PDB entry 9G0F | electron microscopy, 3.70 A resolution | chains C and 2 of the 9 polymer chains in the assembly

== Chain C ==
Protein: AAA+ ATPase domain-containing protein
Source organism: Peltigera membranacea
UniProt: A0A235IFM2 (A0A235IFM2_9NOSO); residues 1-383 here = UniProt positions 1-383
Chain sequence (386 residues; each row starts with the number of its first residue; numbers below 1 keep their minus sign (Ser-2 is residue -2)):
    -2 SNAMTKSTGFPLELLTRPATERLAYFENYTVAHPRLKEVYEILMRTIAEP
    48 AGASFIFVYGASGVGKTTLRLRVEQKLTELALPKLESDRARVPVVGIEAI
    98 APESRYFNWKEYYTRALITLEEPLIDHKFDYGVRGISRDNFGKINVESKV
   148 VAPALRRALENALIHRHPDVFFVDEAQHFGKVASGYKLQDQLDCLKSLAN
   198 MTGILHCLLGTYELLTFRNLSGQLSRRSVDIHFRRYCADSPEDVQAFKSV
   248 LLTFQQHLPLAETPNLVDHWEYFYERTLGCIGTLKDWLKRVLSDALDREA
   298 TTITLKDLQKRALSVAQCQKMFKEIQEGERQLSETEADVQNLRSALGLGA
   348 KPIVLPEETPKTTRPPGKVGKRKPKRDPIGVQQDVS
Unresolved in the structure: -2 to 4, 348-383
Sequence notes: expression tag (-2 to 0)
Residues lining bound ligands:
  - AMP-PNP (ANP; phosphoaminophosphonic acid-adenylate ester), molecule 1: Tyr26, Thr27, Val28, His30, Leu33, Ala58, Ser59, Gly60, Val61, Gly62, Lys63, Thr64, Thr65, Glu172, Ile278, Gly279, Lys282, Asp283
  - AMP-PNP (ANP), molecule 2: Gln220, Arg223, Arg224
From the paper describing this entry:
  - binding site for AMP-PNP: Lys63, Thr64, Glu172, Arg223, Arg224
  - catalytic residues: Glu172
  - mutagenesis - K63A: abolished growth
  - self-association interface (contacts with another copy of this molecule); pairs are residue here / residue on that copy: Arg153-Glu100
  - binding site for the 16-nt DNA strand: Arg131, Lys146

== Chain 2 ==
Molecule: 16-nt DNA strand
Sequence (16 nucleotides; numbered -16 to -1; the number before each row is that of its first residue; numbers below 1 keep their minus sign (DG-16 is residue -16)):
   -16 GCATGCATGCATGCAT

== Interface between chain C and chain 2 ==
Contacting residue pairs (5; chain C residue first):
  Tyr103(C) - DC-15(2)  hydrogen bond to the base
  Asn105(C) - DA-14(2)  hydrogen bond to the phosphate
  Lys107(C) - DA-14(2)  salt bridge to the phosphate
  Lys107(C) - DT-13(2)  salt bridge to the phosphate
  Val148(C) - DT-13(2)  phosphate contact
Other interface residues (no listed pair), chain C (6 interface residues in all): Glu100, Ala149
Other interface residues (no listed pair), chain 2 (5 interface residues in all): DG-16, DG-12

== In short ==
Chain C and chain 2 form an interface of 6 and 5 residues respectively, with 2 hydrogen bonds and 2 salt
bridges. Polar pairs include Tyr103(C)-DC-15(2), Asn105(C)-DA-14(2) and Lys107(C)-DA-14(2). Chain C binds
AMP-PNP. From the paper: the catalytic residue Glu172(C); K63A of chain C abolishes growth.
Here chain C is AAA+ ATPase domain-containing protein (Peltigera membranacea) and chain 2 is a 16-nt DNA
strand. Entry 9G0F (CryoEM structure of PmcTnsC-dsDNA-AMPPNP) was determined by electron microscopy (same
publication as 9GMZ).
